PDB entry 3TKN | X-ray diffraction, 3.40 A resolution | chains A and C of the 3 polymer chains in the assembly

Chain A:
Molecule: Nucleoporin NUP82
Source organism: Saccharomyces cerevisiae
Reference sequence: P40368 (NUP82_YEAST); residues 1-452 here = UniProt positions 1-452
Sequence (452 residues; numbered 1 to 452; the number before each row is that of its first residue):
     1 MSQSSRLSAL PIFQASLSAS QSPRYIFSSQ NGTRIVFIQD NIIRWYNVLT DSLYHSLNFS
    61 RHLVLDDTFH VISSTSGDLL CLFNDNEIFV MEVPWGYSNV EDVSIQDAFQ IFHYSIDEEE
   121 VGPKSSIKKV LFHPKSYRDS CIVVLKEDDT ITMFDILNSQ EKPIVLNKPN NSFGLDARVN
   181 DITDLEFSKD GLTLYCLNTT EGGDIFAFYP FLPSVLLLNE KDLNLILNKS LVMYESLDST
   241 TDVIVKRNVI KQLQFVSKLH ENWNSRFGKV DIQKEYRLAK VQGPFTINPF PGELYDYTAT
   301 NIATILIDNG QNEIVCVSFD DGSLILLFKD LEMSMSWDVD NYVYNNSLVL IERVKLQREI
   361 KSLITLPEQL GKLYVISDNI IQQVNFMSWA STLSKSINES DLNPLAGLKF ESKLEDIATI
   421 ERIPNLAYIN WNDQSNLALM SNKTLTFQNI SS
Not modelled in the structure: 1
Sequence notes: conflict Ser396 (Cys in P40368)
From the paper describing this entry:
  - mutagenesis - D204A/F290A/Y295A: abolished binding to Nucleoporin 98 (chain C)
  - mutagenesis - L393A/I397A/L402A/L405A/F410A: abolished binding to Nucleoporin NUP159

Chain C:
Molecule: Nucleoporin 98
Source organism: Mus musculus
Reference sequence: Q6PFD9 (Q6PFD9_MOUSE); numbering as in UniProt (aligned over 732-880)
Sequence (152 residues; each row starts with the number of its first residue):
   729 GPHAGIVLTK VGYYTIPSMD DLAKITNEKG ECIVSDFTIG RKGYGSIYFE GDVNLTNLNL
   789 DDIVHIRRKE VIVYVDDNQK PPVGEGLNRK AEVTLDGVWP TDKTSRCLIK SPDRLADINY
   849 EGRLEAVSRK QGAQFKEYRP ETGSWVFKVS HF
Not modelled in the structure: 729-733
Sequence notes: expression tag (729-731)
Curated features (UniProtKB/Swiss-Prot):
  - site: Phe880 (Cleavage)
  - modified residue: Ser839 (Phosphoserine)
  - mutagenesis: Lys831 (K831A: Reduces interaction with NUP88)
From the paper describing this entry:
  - mutagenesis - K831A: decreased binding to hNup88NTD

Interface between chain A and chain C:
Contacting residue pairs - 48 pairs, chain A then chain C:
  Asn170(A) - Glu798(C)
  Asn171(A) - Asp804(C)  hydrogen bond (side chain-backbone)
  Ser172(A) - Glu798(C)  hydrogen bond
  Ser172(A) - Val799(C)
  Ser172(A) - Ile800(C)
  Ser172(A) - Gln859(C)
  Phe173(A) - Lys797(C)
  Phe173(A) - Glu798(C)
  Phe173(A) - Val799(C)  hydrogen bond (backbone-backbone)
  Phe173(A) - Gln859(C)
  Phe173(A) - Phe875(C)  hydrophobic
  Phe173(A) - Val877(C)  hydrophobic
  Gly174(A) - Lys797(C)
  Gly174(A) - Gln859(C)  hydrogen bond (backbone-side chain)
  Gly174(A) - Trp873(C)
  Leu175(A) - Lys797(C)  hydrogen bond (backbone-backbone)
  Leu175(A) - Glu798(C)
  Leu175(A) - Tyr848(C)
  Leu175(A) - Val855(C)  hydrophobic
  Leu175(A) - Trp873(C)
  Asp176(A) - Glu798(C)
  Asp181(A) - Val855(C)
  Asp181(A) - Lys858(C)  salt bridge
  Thr200(A) - Arg851(C)
  Thr200(A) - Val855(C)
  Glu201(A) - Pro828(C)
  Glu201(A) - Thr829(C)  hydrogen bond (side chain-backbone)
  Glu201(A) - Lys831(C)  hydrogen bond (backbone-side chain)
  Gly202(A) - Arg851(C)
  Gly203(A) - Lys831(C)
  Asp204(A) - Lys831(C)  salt bridge
  Pro284(A) - Arg834(C)  hydrogen bond (backbone-side chain)
  Thr286(A) - Lys831(C)
  Thr286(A) - Thr832(C)
  Thr286(A) - Arg834(C)  hydrogen bond
  Ile287(A) - Lys831(C)  hydrogen bond (backbone-backbone)
  Ile287(A) - Thr832(C)
  Asn288(A) - Thr832(C)
  Phe290(A) - Lys831(C)
  Phe290(A) - Thr832(C)
  Tyr295(A) - Asp830(C)
  Tyr295(A) - Lys831(C)  hydrogen bond (side chain-backbone)
  Tyr295(A) - Ile846(C)
  Asp296(A) - Asp845(C)
  Asp296(A) - Arg851(C)
  Tyr297(A) - Arg851(C)
  Thr298(A) - Arg851(C)  hydrogen bond
  Val343(A) - Arg834(C)
Other interface residues (no listed pair), chain A (25 interface residues in all): Thr199, Asn346
Other interface residues (no listed pair), chain C (27 interface residues in all): Arg796, Leu823, Trp827, Arg842, Ala861, Phe880
Interface features reported in the paper:
  - specific contacts: Asp204(A)-Lys831(C) (salt bridge), Ile287(A)-Lys831(C) (hydrophobic contact), Phe290(A)-Lys831(C) (hydrophobic contact), Tyr295(A)-Lys831(C) (hydrophobic contact)

Overview:
The interface between chain A and chain C involves 25 residues on one side and 27 on the other; the contacts
include 12 hydrogen bonds and 2 salt bridges. Among the polar pairs are Asp181(A)-Lys858(C),
Asp204(A)-Lys831(C) and Asn171(A)-Asp804(C). The paper describes a salt bridge between Asp204(A) and
Lys831(C); hydrophobic contacts between Ile287(A) and Lys831(C), Phe290(A) and Lys831(C) and Tyr295(A) and
Lys831(C). From the paper: D204A/F290A/Y295A of chain A abolish binding to Nucleoporin 98 (chain C);
L393A/I397A/L402A/L405A/F410A of chain A abolish binding to Nucleoporin NUP159.
Here chain A is Nucleoporin NUP82 (Saccharomyces cerevisiae) and chain C is Nucleoporin 98 (Mus musculus).
Entry 3TKN (Structure of the Nup82-Nup159-Nup98 heterotrimer) was determined by X-ray diffraction.
